Entry 4KPE (X-ray diffraction, 3.43 A resolution); this record covers chains B and D of the 8 polymer chains in the assembly.

Chain B:
Protein: DNA topoisomerase 4 subunit A
Source organism: Streptococcus pneumoniae
Notes: EC 5.99.1.3; fragment: ParC55
UniProtKB: P72525 (PARC_STRPN); residue numbers follow UniProt; this construct covers 1-488
Chain sequence (496 residues; row label = number of the first residue in the row):
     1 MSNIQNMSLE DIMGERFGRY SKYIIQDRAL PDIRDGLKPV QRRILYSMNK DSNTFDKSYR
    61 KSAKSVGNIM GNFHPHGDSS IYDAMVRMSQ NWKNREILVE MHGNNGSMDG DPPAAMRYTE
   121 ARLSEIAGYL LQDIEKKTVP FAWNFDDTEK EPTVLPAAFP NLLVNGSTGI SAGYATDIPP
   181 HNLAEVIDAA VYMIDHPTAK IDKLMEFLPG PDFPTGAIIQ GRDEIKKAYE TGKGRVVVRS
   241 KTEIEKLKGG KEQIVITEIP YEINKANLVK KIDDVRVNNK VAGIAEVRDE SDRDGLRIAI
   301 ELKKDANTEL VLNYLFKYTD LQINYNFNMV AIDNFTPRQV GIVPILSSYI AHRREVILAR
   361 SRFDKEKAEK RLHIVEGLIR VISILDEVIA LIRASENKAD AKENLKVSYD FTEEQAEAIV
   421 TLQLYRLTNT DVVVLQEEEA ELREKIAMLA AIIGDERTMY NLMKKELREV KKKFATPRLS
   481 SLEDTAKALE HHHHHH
Unresolved in the structure: 1-2, 485-496
Sequence notes: engineered mutation Thr-257 (Ile in P72525); expression tag (489-496)
Ion coordination: Mg2+: Phe-316, Thr-319, Gln-322
UniProt features mapped onto this chain:
  - active site: Tyr-118 (O-(5'-phospho-DNA)-tyrosine intermediate)
  - site: Lys-38 (Interaction with DNA), His-74 (Interaction with DNA), His-76 (Interaction with DNA), Arg-87 (Interaction with DNA), Lys-93 (Interaction with DNA), Arg-117 (Transition state stabilizer)
What the authors report for this chain:
  - catalytic residues: Tyr-118
  - binding site for E-site DNA2: Tyr-118
  - binding site for the ligand AF5: Ser-79, Arg-117

Chain D:
Protein: DNA topoisomerase 4 subunit B
Source organism: Streptococcus pneumoniae serotype 4
Notes: EC 5.99.1.3; fragment: ParE30
UniProtKB: Q59961 (PARE_STRPN); residue numbers follow UniProt; this construct covers 404-647
Chain sequence (268 residues; each row starts with the number of its first residue):
   380 MGHHHHHHHH HHSSGHIDDD DKHMKNKKDK GLLSGKLTPA QSKNPAKNEL YLVEGDSAGG
   440 SAKQGRDRKF QAILPLRGKV INTAKAKMAD ILKNEEINTM IYTIGAGVGA DFSIEDANYD
   500 KIIIMTDADT DGAHIQTLLL TFFYRYMRPL VEAGHVYIAL PPLYKMSKGK GKKEEVAYAW
   560 TDGELEELRK QFGKGATLQR YKGLGEMNAD QLWETTMNPE TRTLIRVTIE DLARAERRVN
   620 VLMGDKVEPR RKWIEDNVKF TLEEATVF
Unresolved in the structure: 380-414, 546-555, 571-576, 641-647
Sequence notes: expression tag (380-403); engineered mutation Ile-460 (Val in Q59961), Ala-644 (Thr in Q59961)
Ion coordination: Mg2+: Asp-506, Asp-508
Small-molecule neighbours: AF5 ((7aR,8R)-8-amino-4-cyclopropyl-12-fluoro-1-oxo-4,7,7a,8,9,10-hexahydro-1H-pyrrolo[1',2':1,7]azepino[2,3-h]quinoline-2-carboxylic acid): Arg-456, Gly-457, Glu-474, Glu-475
UniProt features mapped onto this chain:
  - binding site (Mg(2+)): Glu-433, Asp-506, Asp-508
  - site (Interaction with DNA): Lys-458, Asn-461, His-513, Arg-629
What the authors report for this chain:
  - binding site for AF5: Arg-456, Glu-474, Glu-475
  - catalytic residues: Glu-433, Asp-506, Asp-508

Interface between chain B and chain D:
Residue-residue contacts (48; chain B residue first):
  Asn-3(B) with Arg-601(D); Leu-603(D)
  Ile-4(B) with Tyr-536(D), hydrophobic; Leu-603(D); Arg-605(D)
  Gln-5(B) with Leu-603(D), hydrogen bond (backbone-backbone); Ile-604(D); Arg-605(D), hydrogen bond (backbone-backbone)
  Asn-6(B) with Arg-605(D)
  Met-7(B) with Arg-605(D), hydrogen bond (backbone-backbone); Val-606(D); Thr-607(D), hydrogen bond (backbone-backbone)
  Ser-8(B) with Thr-607(D)
  Leu-9(B) with Leu-519(D), hydrophobic; Thr-607(D), hydrogen bond (backbone-backbone); Ala-614(D), hydrophobic
  Glu-10(B) with Arg-617(D)
  Ile-12(B) with Leu-519(D), hydrophobic; Ile-604(D), hydrophobic
  Met-13(B) with Thr-516(D); Leu-519(D), hydrophobic; Thr-520(D); Leu-621(D); Met-622(D), hydrophobic
  Gly-14(B) with Arg-617(D); Trp-632(D)
  Arg-16(B) with Ala-512(D); Gln-515(D), hydrogen bond
  Phe-17(B) with Thr-516(D); Leu-621(D), hydrophobic
  Arg-19(B) with Thr-509(D)
  Tyr-20(B) with Lys-458(D); Thr-509(D); Asp-510(D); His-513(D), hydrogen bond
  Lys-22(B) with Val-637(D); Lys-638(D), hydrogen bond (side chain-backbone)
  Tyr-23(B) with Thr-509(D)
  Ile-25(B) with Phe-639(D), hydrophobic
  Gln-26(B) with Phe-639(D)
  Arg-28(B) with Asp-510(D), salt bridge
  Ala-172(B) with Ile-633(D)
  Gly-173(B) with Arg-630(D)
  Tyr-174(B) with Arg-630(D); Glu-634(D), hydrogen bond
  Phe-335(B) with Phe-639(D)
  Thr-336(B) with Phe-639(D)
  Pro-337(B) with Phe-639(D)
Other interface residues (no listed pair), chain B (29 interface residues in all): Gly-18, Ser-21, His-76
Other interface residues (no listed pair), chain D (38 interface residues in all): Tyr-523, Ile-537, Pro-598, Thr-602, Ile-608, Glu-609, Arg-613, Val-618, Val-626, Arg-629, Thr-640

Summary:
29 residues of chain B and 38 residues of chain D are in contact; the contacts include 9 hydrogen bonds and 1
salt bridge. Polar pairs include Arg-28(B)/Asp-510(D), Arg-16(B)/Gln-515(D) and Tyr-20(B)/His-513(D). Ligands
of chain D: compound AF5. The paper reports catalytic residues Tyr-118(B) and Glu-433(D) among others; a
binding site for AF5 at Arg-456(D), Glu-474(D) and Glu-475(D).
Chain B is DNA topoisomerase 4 subunit A (Streptococcus pneumoniae) and chain D is DNA topoisomerase 4 subunit
B (Streptococcus pneumoniae serotype 4); the structure, Novel fluoroquinolones in complex with topoisomerase
IV from S. pneumoniae and E-site G-gate, was determined by X-ray diffraction together with 4KPF and 3RAD from
the same study.
